Entry 8V6O (electron microscopy, 2.83 A resolution); this record covers chains C and D of the 4 polymer chains in the assembly.

[Chain C (and D)]
Protein: Transient receptor potential cation channel subfamily V member 3
From: Homo sapiens
Notes: chain D of this document is another copy of the same molecule, construct and numbering; everything in this record applies to it too
Reference sequence: Q8NET8 (TRPV3_HUMAN), isoform Q8NET8-2; residues 1-791 here = UniProt positions 1-791
Sequence (808 residues; row label = number of the first residue in the row):
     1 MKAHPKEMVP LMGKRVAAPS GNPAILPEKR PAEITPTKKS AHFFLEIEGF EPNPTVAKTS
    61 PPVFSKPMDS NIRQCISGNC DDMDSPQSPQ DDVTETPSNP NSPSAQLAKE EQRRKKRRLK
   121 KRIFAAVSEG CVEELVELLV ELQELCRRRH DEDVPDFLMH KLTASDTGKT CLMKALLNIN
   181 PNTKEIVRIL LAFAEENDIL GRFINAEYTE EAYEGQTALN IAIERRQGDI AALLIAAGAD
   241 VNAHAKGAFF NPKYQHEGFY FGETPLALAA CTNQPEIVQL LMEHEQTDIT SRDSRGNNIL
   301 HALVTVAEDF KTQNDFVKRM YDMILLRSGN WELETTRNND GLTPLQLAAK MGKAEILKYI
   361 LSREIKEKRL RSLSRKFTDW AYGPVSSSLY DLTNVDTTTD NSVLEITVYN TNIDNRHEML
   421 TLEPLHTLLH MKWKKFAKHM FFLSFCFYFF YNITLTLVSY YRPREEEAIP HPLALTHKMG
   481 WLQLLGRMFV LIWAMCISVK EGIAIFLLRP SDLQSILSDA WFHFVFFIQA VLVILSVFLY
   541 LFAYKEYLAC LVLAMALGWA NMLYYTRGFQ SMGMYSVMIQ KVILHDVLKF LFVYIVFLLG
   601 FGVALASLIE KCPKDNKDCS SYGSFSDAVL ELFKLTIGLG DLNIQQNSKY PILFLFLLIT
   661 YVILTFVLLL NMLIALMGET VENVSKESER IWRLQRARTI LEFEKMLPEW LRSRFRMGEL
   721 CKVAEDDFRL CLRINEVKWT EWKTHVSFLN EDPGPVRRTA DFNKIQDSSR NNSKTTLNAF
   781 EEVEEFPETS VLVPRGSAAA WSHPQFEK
Unresolved in the structure: 1-116, 757-808
Sequence notes: expression tag (792-808)
Swiss-Prot annotation at these positions:
  - binding site (Na(+)): Gly638
  - natural variant: Gly573 (G573C: In OLMS1; G573S: In OLMS1), Gln580 (Q580P: In FNEPPK2), Trp692 (W692G: In OLMS1)
  - mutagenesis: Leu557 (L557A: Impairs channel activation by tetrahydrocannabivarin), Ala560 (A560L/M: Impairs channel activation by tetrahydrocannabivarin), Asn561 (N561A: Impairs channel activation by tetrahydrocannabivarin), Leu563 (L563A: Impairs channel activation by tetrahydrocannabivarin)
Cystine bridges: Cys612-Cys619
Ligand contacts:
  - 2-aminoethyl diphenylborinate (FZ4), molecule 1: Arg416, His417, Leu420, Thr421, His426, Leu429, His430, Arg693, Leu694, Arg696, Ala697, Ile700
  - 2-aminoethyl diphenylborinate (FZ4), molecule 2: Met440, Leu443, Ser444, Trp493, Cys496, Ile497, Lys500, Phe526, Tyr564, Tyr565, Phe703, Met706

[How chain C and chain D interact]
Residue-residue contacts (82; chain C residue first):
  Trp380(C) - Phe249(D)  hydrophobic
  Tyr382(C) - Glu224(D)
  Tyr382(C) - Phe249(D)  hydrophobic
  Tyr382(C) - Phe250(D)
  Tyr382(C) - Phe259(D)  hydrophobic
  Tyr382(C) - Phe261(D)
  Tyr382(C) - Leu268(D)
  Gly383(C) - Glu224(D)  hydrogen bond (backbone-side chain)
  Pro384(C) - Phe259(D)  hydrophobic
  Val385(C) - Gly258(D)
  Val385(C) - Phe259(D)  hydrophobic
  Tyr460(C) - Val603(D)  hydrogen bond (side chain-backbone)
  Tyr460(C) - Ala606(D)  hydrophobic
  Tyr460(C) - Phe625(D)  hydrophobic
  Glu465(C) - Lys611(D)
  Val552(C) - Val603(D)
  Val552(C) - Ala604(D)  hydrophobic
  Val552(C) - Ser607(D)
  Met555(C) - Val603(D)
  Ala556(C) - Gly600(D)
  Ala556(C) - Val603(D)
  Trp559(C) - Val596(D)
  Trp559(C) - Leu599(D)  hydrophobic
  Met562(C) - Val596(D)  hydrophobic
  Leu563(C) - Val593(D)  hydrophobic
  Leu563(C) - Val596(D)  hydrophobic
  Leu563(C) - Phe597(D)  hydrophobic
  Ser571(C) - Lys589(D)
  Met572(C) - Leu588(D)
  Met572(C) - Lys589(D)
  Met572(C) - Phe592(D)  hydrophobic
  Tyr575(C) - Lys589(D)
  Tyr575(C) - Phe590(D)
  Tyr575(C) - Val593(D)  hydrophobic
  Tyr575(C) - Leu668(D)  hydrogen bond (side chain-backbone)
  Tyr575(C) - Asn671(D)
  Tyr575(C) - Met672(D)
  Met578(C) - Asn671(D)
  Ile579(C) - Val593(D)  hydrophobic
  Ile579(C) - Leu668(D)  hydrophobic
  Val582(C) - Val667(D)  hydrophobic
  Val582(C) - Asn671(D)
  Leu630(C) - Leu655(D)  hydrophobic
  Phe633(C) - Ile659(D)  hydrophobic
  Lys634(C) - Leu642(D)
  Lys634(C) - Leu655(D)
  Ile637(C) - Val662(D)  hydrophobic
  Leu639(C) - Leu635(D)  hydrophobic
  Leu639(C) - Asp641(D)
  Leu639(C) - Leu642(D)
  Leu669(C) - Phe666(D)  hydrophobic
  Leu673(C) - Leu670(D)  hydrophobic
  Leu673(C) - Leu673(D)  hydrophobic
  Leu676(C) - Leu670(D)  hydrophobic
  Leu676(C) - Ile674(D)  hydrophobic
  Met677(C) - Met677(D)  hydrophobic
  Glu682(C) - Glu679(D)
  Ser685(C) - Glu679(D)
  Glu689(C) - Glu679(D)
  Trp739(C) - Phe259(D)  hydrophobic
  Trp739(C) - Cys271(D)
  Trp739(C) - Val306(D)
  Trp739(C) - Gln313(D)
  Thr740(C) - Thr312(D)
  Trp742(C) - Arg226(D)
  Trp742(C) - Thr272(D)
  Thr744(C) - Ile179(D)
  Thr744(C) - Arg225(D)  hydrogen bond (side chain-backbone)
  His745(C) - Arg225(D)  hydrogen bond (backbone-side chain)
  Val746(C) - Ile179(D)
  Phe748(C) - Leu177(D)
  Phe748(C) - Asn178(D)
  Glu751(C) - Lys169(D)  salt bridge
  Glu751(C) - Lys174(D)  salt bridge
  Glu751(C) - Leu177(D)
  Glu751(C) - Asn178(D)
  Asp752(C) - Lys169(D)  salt bridge
  Asp752(C) - Tyr213(D)
  Pro753(C) - Tyr213(D)  hydrogen bond (backbone-side chain)
  Pro753(C) - Phe249(D)  hydrophobic
  Gly754(C) - Phe249(D)
  Pro755(C) - Glu257(D)
Interface residues without a listed pair, chain C (51 interface residues in all): Ala381, Thr456, Arg464, Leu591, Tyr622, Met672, Val681, Val684
Interface residues without a listed pair, chain D (59 interface residues in all): Asn273, Phe316, Gly640, Gln645, Ile652, Ile663, Gly678

[Summary]
51 residues of chain C and 59 residues of chain D are in contact, with 6 hydrogen bonds and 3 salt bridges.
Among the polar pairs are Glu751(C)-Lys169(D), Glu751(C)-Lys174(D) and Asp752(C)-Lys169(D). Chain C binds
2-aminoethyl diphenylborinate.
Chain C and chain D are both Transient receptor potential cation channel subfamily V member 3 (Homo sapiens);
the structure, Inactivated-state cryo-EM structure of human TRPV3 in presence of 2-APB in cNW30 nanodiscs, was
determined by electron microscopy together with 8V6K, 8V6L, 8V6M and 8V6N from the same study.
